Entry 8IGS (electron microscopy, 3.40 A resolution); this record covers chains H and J of the 7 polymer chains in the assembly.

# Chain H
Name: DNA-directed RNA polymerase subunit alpha
Organism: Escherichia coli (strain K12)
Notes: EC 2.7.7.6
Reference sequence: P0A7Z4 (RPOA_ECOLI); numbering as in UniProt (aligned over 1-329)
Amino-acid sequence (329 residues; numbered 1 to 329; the number before each row is that of its first residue):
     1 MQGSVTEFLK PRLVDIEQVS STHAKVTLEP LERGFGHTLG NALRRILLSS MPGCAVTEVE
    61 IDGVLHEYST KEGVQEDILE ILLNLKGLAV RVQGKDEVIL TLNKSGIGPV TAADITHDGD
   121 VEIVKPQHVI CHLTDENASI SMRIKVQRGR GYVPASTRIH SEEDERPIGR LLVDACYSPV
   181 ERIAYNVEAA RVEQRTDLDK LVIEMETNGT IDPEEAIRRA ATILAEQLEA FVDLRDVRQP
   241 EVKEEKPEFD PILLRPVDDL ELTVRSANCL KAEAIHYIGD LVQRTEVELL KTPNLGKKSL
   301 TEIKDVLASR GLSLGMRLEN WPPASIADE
Not modelled in the structure: 1-3, 159-170, 235-329
Swiss-Prot annotation at these positions:
  - region: Glu162 to Glu165 (Required for interaction with Crp at class II promoters)
  - modified residue: Arg265 (ADP-ribosylarginine), Lys297 (N6-acetyllysine), Lys298 (N6-acetyllysine)
  - mutagenesis: Arg45 (R45C: In rpoA112; temperature-sensitive, blocks RNA polymerase assembly), Glu162 to Glu165 (5-fold decrease in CRP-class II promoter-dependent transcription), Glu165 (E165K: 5-fold decrease in CRP-class II promoter-dependent transcription), Arg191 (R191C: In rpoA101; temperature-sensitive)

# Chain J
Name: DNA-directed RNA polymerase subunit beta'
Organism: Escherichia coli (strain K12)
Notes: EC 2.7.7.6
Reference sequence: P0A8T7 (RPOC_ECOLI); residues 1-1407 here = UniProt positions 1-1407
Amino-acid sequence (1407 residues; each row starts with the number of its first residue):
     1 MKDLLKFLKA QTKTEEFDAI KIALASPDMI RSWSFGEVKK PETINYRTFK PERDGLFCAR
    61 IFGPVKDYEC LCGKYKRLKH RGVICEKCGV EVTQTKVRRE RMGHIELASP TAHIWFLKSL
   121 PSRIGLLLDM PLRDIERVLY FESYVVIEGG MTNLERQQIL TEEQYLDALE EFGDEFDAKM
   181 GAEAIQALLK SMDLEQECEQ LREELNETNS ETKRKKLTKR IKLLEAFVQS GNKPEWMILT
   241 VLPVLPPDLR PLVPLDGGRF ATSDLNDLYR RVINRNNRLK RLLDLAAPDI IVRNEKRMLQ
   301 EAVDALLDNG RRGRAITGSN KRPLKSLADM IKGKQGRFRQ NLLGKRVDYS GRSVITVGPY
   361 LRLHQCGLPK KMALELFKPF IYGKLELRGL ATTIKAAKKM VEREEAVVWD ILDEVIREHP
   421 VLLNRAPTLH RLGIQAFEPV LIEGKAIQLH PLVCAAYNAD FDGDQMAVHV PLTLEAQLEA
   481 RALMMSTNNI LSPANGEPII VPSQDVVLGL YYMTRDCVNA KGEGMVLTGP KEAERLYRSG
   541 LASLHARVKV RITEYEKDAN GELVAKTSLK DTTVGRAILW MIVPKGLPYS IVNQALGKKA
   601 ISKMLNTCYR ILGLKPTVIF ADQIMYTGFA YAARSGASVG IDDMVIPEKK HEIISEAEAE
   661 VAEIQEQFQS GLVTAGERYN KVIDIWAAAN DRVSKAMMDN LQTETVINRD GQEEKQVSFN
   721 SIYMMADSGA RGSAAQIRQL AGMRGLMAKP DGSIIETPIT ANFREGLNVL QYFISTHGAR
   781 KGLADTALKT ANSGYLTRRL VDVAQDLVVT EDDCGTHEGI MMTPVIEGGD VKEPLRDRVL
   841 GRVTAEDVLK PGTADILVPR NTLLHEQWCD LLEENSVDAV KVRSVVSCDT DFGVCAHCYG
   901 RDLARGHIIN KGEAIGVIAA QSIGEPGTQL TMRTFHIGGA ASRAAAESSI QVKNKGSIKL
   961 SNVKSVVNSS GKLVITSRNT ELKLIDEFGR TKESYKVPYG AVLAKGDGEQ VAGGETVANW
  1021 DPHTMPVITE VSGFVRFTDM IDGQTITRQT DELTGLSSLV VLDSAERTAG GKDLRPALKI
  1081 VDAQGNDVLI PGTDMPAQYF LPGKAIVQLE DGVQISSGDT LARIPQESGG TKDITGGLPR
  1141 VADLFEARRP KEPAILAEIS GIVSFGKETK GKRRLVITPV DGSDPYEEMI PKWRQLNVFE
  1201 GERVERGDVI SDGPEAPHDI LRLRGVHAVT RYIVNEVQDV YRLQGVKIND KHIEVIVRQM
  1261 LRKATIVNAG SSDFLEGEQV EYSRVKIANR ELEANGKVGA TYSRDLLGIT KASLATESFI
  1321 SAASFQETTR VLTEAAVAGK RDELRGLKEN VIVGRLIPAG TGYAYHQDRM RRRAAGEAPA
  1381 APQVTAEDAS ASLAELLNAG LGGSDNE
Not modelled in the structure: 1-15, 931-1136, 1376-1407
Swiss-Prot annotation at these positions:
  - binding site (Zn(2+)): Cys70, Cys72, Cys85, Cys88, Cys814, Cys888, Cys895, Cys898
  - binding site (Mg(2+)): Asp460, Asp462, Asp464
  - modified residue: Lys983 (N6-acetyllysine)
  - mutagenesis: Gln504 (Q504P: Resistant to antibiotics salinamide A and B), Asn690 (N690D: Resistant to antibiotics salinamide A and B), Met697 (M697V: Resistant to antibiotics salinamide A and B), Ala735 (A735T: Resistant to antibiotics salinamide A and B), Arg738 (R738C/H/P/S: Resistant to antibiotics salinamide A and B), Ala748 (A748E: Resistant to antibiotics salinamide A and B), Pro758 (P758S/T: Resistant to antibiotics salinamide A and B), Phe763 (F763C: Resistant to antibiotics salinamide A and B), Ser775 (S775A: Resistant to antibiotics salinamide A and B), Ala779 (A779T/V: Resistant to antibiotics salinamide A and B), Arg780 (R780C: Resistant to antibiotics salinamide A and B), Gly782 (G782A/C: Resistant to antibiotics salinamide A and B), 1 further mutagenesis entry in UniProt
Bound ions: Zn2+ site 1: Cys70, Cys72, Cys85, Cys88; Mg2+: Asp460, Asp462, Asp464; Zn2+ site 2: Cys814, Cys888, Cys895, Cys898

# How chain H and chain J interact
Pairs across the interface (26; chain H residue first):
  Arg44(H) - Arg538(J)
  Leu48(H) - Arg535(J)
  Leu48(H) - Arg538(J)
  Glu80(H) - Arg551(J)  salt bridge
  Glu80(H) - Leu569(J)
  Leu83(H) - Val526(J)  hydrophobic
  Leu83(H) - Leu527(J)
  Leu83(H) - Leu569(J)  hydrophobic
  Asn84(H) - Arg551(J)  hydrogen bond
  Lys86(H) - Thr528(J)
  Lys86(H) - Glu532(J)  salt bridge
  Tyr152(H) - Glu532(J)  hydrogen bond
  Tyr152(H) - Leu536(J)  hydrophobic
  Tyr152(H) - Leu541(J)  hydrophobic
  Pro154(H) - Met525(J)  hydrophobic
  Asp174(H) - Met525(J)
  Cys176(H) - Arg535(J)  hydrogen bond
  Val180(H) - Arg535(J)
  Glu181(H) - Lys531(J)
  Glu181(H) - Arg535(J)  hydrogen bond (backbone-side chain)
  Arg182(H) - Lys531(J)
  Arg182(H) - Glu534(J)  salt bridge
  Arg182(H) - Met581(J)
  Arg191(H) - Asp413(J)  salt bridge
  Thr196(H) - Glu443(J)  hydrogen bond
  Glu206(H) - Lys531(J)  salt bridge
Also at the interface, not in a pair above, chain H (17 interface residues in all): Ala184

# In short
Chain H and chain J form an interface of 17 and 16 residues respectively; the contacts include 5 hydrogen
bonds and 5 salt bridges. Polar contacts include Glu80(H)-Arg551(J), Lys86(H)-Glu532(J) and
Arg182(H)-Glu534(J).
Chain H is DNA-directed RNA polymerase subunit alpha and chain J is DNA-directed RNA polymerase subunit beta',
both from Escherichia coli (strain K12); the structure, Cryo-EM structure of RNAP-promoter open complex at
lambda promoter PRE, was determined by electron microscopy (same publication as 8IGR).
